Entry 5KQA (X-ray diffraction, 2.05 A resolution); this record covers chain A.

# Chain A
Molecule: Glutaredoxin-glutathione complex
Sequence (132 residues; numbered -7 to 124; the number before each row is that of its first residue; numbers below 1 keep their minus sign (Gly-7 is residue -7)):
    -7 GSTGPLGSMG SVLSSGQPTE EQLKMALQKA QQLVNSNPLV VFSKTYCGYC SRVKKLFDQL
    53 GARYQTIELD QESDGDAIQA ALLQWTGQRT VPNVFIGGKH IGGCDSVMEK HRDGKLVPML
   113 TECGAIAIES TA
Unresolved in the structure: -7 to 9, 120-124
Ligand contacts: glutathione (GSH): Lys36, Cys39, Gly40, Tyr41, Gln71, Arg81, Thr82, Val83, Pro84, Gly95, Cys96, Asp97

# Summary
Chain A binds glutathione.
Chain A is Glutaredoxin-glutathione complex; the structure, Crystal structure of buckwheat
glutaredoxin-glutathione complex, was determined by X-ray diffraction together with 5GTX from the same study.
